Entry 7LD5 (electron microscopy, 3.07 A resolution); this record covers chains B and C of the 6 polymer chains in the assembly.

# Chain B (and C)
Name: Polyribonucleotide nucleotidyltransferase
From: Mycolicibacterium smegmatis
Notes: EC 2.7.7.8; chain C of this document is another copy of the same molecule, construct and numbering; everything in this record applies to it too
Reference sequence: A0QVQ5 (PNP_MYCS2); residues 1-763 here = UniProt positions 1-763
Amino-acid sequence (784 residues; numbered -20 to 763; the number before each row is that of its first residue; numbers below 1 keep their minus sign (Met-20 is residue -20)):
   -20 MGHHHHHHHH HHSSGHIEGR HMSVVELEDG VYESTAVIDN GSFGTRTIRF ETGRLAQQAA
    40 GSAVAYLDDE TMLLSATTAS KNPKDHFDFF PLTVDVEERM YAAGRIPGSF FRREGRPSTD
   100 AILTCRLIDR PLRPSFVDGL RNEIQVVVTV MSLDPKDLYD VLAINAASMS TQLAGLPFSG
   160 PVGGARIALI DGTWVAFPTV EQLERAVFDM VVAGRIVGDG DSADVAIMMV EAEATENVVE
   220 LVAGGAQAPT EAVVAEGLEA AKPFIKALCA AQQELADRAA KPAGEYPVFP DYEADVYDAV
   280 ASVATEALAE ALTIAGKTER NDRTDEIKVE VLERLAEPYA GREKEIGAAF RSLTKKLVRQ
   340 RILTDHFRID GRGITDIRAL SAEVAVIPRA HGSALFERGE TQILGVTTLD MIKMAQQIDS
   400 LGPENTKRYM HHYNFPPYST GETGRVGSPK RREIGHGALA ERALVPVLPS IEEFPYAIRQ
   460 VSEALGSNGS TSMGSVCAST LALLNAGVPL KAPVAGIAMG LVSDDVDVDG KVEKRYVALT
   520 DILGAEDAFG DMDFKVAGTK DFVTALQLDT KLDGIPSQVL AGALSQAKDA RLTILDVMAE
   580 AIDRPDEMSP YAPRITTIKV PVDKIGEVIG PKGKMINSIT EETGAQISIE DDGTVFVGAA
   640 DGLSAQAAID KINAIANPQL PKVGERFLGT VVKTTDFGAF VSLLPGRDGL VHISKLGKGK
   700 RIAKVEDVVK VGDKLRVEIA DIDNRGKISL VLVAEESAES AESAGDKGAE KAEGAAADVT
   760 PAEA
Unresolved in the structure: -20 to 7, 595-763
Sequence notes: initiating methionine (-20); expression tag (-19 to 0)
Curated features (UniProtKB/Swiss-Prot):
  - binding site (Mg(2+)): Asp526, Asp532

# Chain B / chain C interface
Pairs across the interface (67):
  Arg33(B) - Glu362(C)  salt bridge
  Arg33(B) - Gln381(C)  hydrogen bond (backbone-side chain)
  Leu34(B) - Leu464(C)  hydrophobic
  Ala35(B) - Gln381(C)  hydrogen bond (backbone-side chain)
  Ala35(B) - Leu464(C)
  Gln37(B) - Tyr417(C)
  Gln37(B) - Ser418(C)
  Gln37(B) - Gly420(C)
  Gln37(B) - Ser466(C)
  Ala38(B) - Tyr417(C)
  Asp48(B) - Pro367(C)
  Glu49(B) - Arg368(C)
  Met51(B) - Pro367(C)
  Leu53(B) - Tyr417(C)
  Leu53(B) - Leu464(C)  hydrophobic
  Ala55(B) - Tyr417(C)  hydrophobic
  Thr57(B) - Tyr417(C)
  Thr57(B) - Gly420(C)
  Thr57(B) - Thr422(C)
  Ala58(B) - Thr422(C)
  Ser59(B) - Thr422(C)
  Glu76(B) - Val425(C)
  Arg78(B) - Glu462(C)  salt bridge
  Tyr80(B) - Val385(C)  hydrophobic
  Tyr80(B) - Thr387(C)
  Tyr80(B) - Val460(C)  hydrophobic
  Tyr80(B) - Glu462(C)  hydrogen bond
  Gly83(B) - His370(C)
  Gly83(B) - Thr387(C)
  Gly83(B) - Asp389(C)
  Arg84(B) - Thr387(C)
  Ile85(B) - Thr387(C)
  Ile85(B) - Asp389(C)
  Ile85(B) - Ala456(C)
  Ile85(B) - Arg458(C)
  Pro86(B) - Arg458(C)
  Phe89(B) - Gln395(C)
  Phe89(B) - Gln396(C)
  Phe90(B) - Arg95(C)
  Phe90(B) - Gln395(C)
  Arg91(B) - Met393(C)  hydrogen bond (side chain-backbone)
  Arg91(B) - Ala394(C)
  Arg91(B) - Gln395(C)
  Arg91(B) - Met409(C)
  Arg91(B) - His411(C)
  Arg91(B) - Arg458(C)
  Arg92(B) - His411(C)
  Arg92(B) - Tyr412(C)  hydrogen bond (side chain-backbone)
  Arg92(B) - Asn413(C)  hydrogen bond
  Arg92(B) - Pro428(C)
  Glu93(B) - Arg458(C)  salt bridge
  Glu122(B) - Thr422(C)
  Glu122(B) - Arg424(C)  salt bridge
  Gln124(B) - Thr422(C)
  Gln124(B) - Gly423(C)  hydrogen bond (side chain-backbone)
  Gln124(B) - Val425(C)
  Val126(B) - Tyr417(C)  hydrophobic
  Val126(B) - Val425(C)  hydrophobic
  Thr128(B) - Tyr417(C)
  Met130(B) - Ile366(C)
  Met130(B) - Leu383(C)  hydrophobic
  Ser131(B) - Ile366(C)
  Ser131(B) - Pro367(C)  hydrogen bond (side chain-backbone)
  Ser131(B) - Arg368(C)
  Leu132(B) - Arg368(C)
  Asp133(B) - Arg368(C)
  Pro134(B) - Arg368(C)
Also at the interface, not in a pair above, chain B (39 interface residues in all): Gln36, Thr72, Asp74, Met79, Ala81
Also at the interface, not in a pair above, chain C (44 interface residues in all): Val365, Leu374, Glu376, Glu379, Leu388, Lys392, Asp398, Thr419, Glu421, Gly465, Tyr590

# Summary
Chain B and chain C form an interface of 39 and 44 residues respectively, with 8 hydrogen bonds and 4 salt
bridges. Polar pairs include Arg33(B)-Glu362(C), Arg78(B)-Glu462(C) and Glu93(B)-Arg458(C). UniProt lists
Mg2+-binding residues Asp526(B) and Asp532(B) on chain B.
Chain B and chain C are both Polyribonucleotide nucleotidyltransferase (Mycolicibacterium smegmatis); the
structure, polynucleotide phosphorylase, was determined by electron microscopy.
